Entry 8GB5 (X-ray diffraction, 3.35 A resolution); this record covers chains A and C of the 3 polymer chains in the assembly.

Chain A:
Protein: Spike protein S1
Source organism: Severe acute respiratory syndrome coronavirus 2
Notes: fragment: Receptor binding domain
Reference sequence: P0DTC2 (SPIKE_SARS2); residues 333-530 here = UniProt positions 333-530
Chain sequence (205 residues; each row starts with the number of its first residue):
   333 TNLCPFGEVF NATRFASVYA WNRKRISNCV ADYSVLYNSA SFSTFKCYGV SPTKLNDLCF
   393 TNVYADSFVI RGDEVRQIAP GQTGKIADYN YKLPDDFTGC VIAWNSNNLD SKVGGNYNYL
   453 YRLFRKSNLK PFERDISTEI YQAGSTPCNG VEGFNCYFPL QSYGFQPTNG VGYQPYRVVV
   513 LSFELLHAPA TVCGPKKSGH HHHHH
Not modelled in the structure: 528-537
Cystine bridges: Cys336-Cys361, Cys379-Cys432, Cys391-Cys525, Cys480-Cys488
Covalent attachments: N-acetylglucosamine (NAG) linked to Asn343
Differences from the reference sequence: expression tag (531-537)
Swiss-Prot annotation at these positions:
  - region: Arg403 to Asp405 (Integrin-binding motif), Asn448 to Phe456 (Immunodominant HLA epitope recognized by the CD8+)
  - glycosylation: Asn343 (N-linked (GlcNAc...) (complex) asparagine)
  - natural variant: Gly339 (G339D: In strain: Omicron/BA.1, Omicron/BA.2 and 4 more; G339H: In strain: Omicron/BA.2.75, Omicron/XBB.1.5 and 1 more), Arg346 (R346K: In strain: Mu/B.1.621; R346T: In strain: Omicron/BQ.1.1, Omicron/XBB.1.5 and 1 more), Leu368 (L368I: In strain: Omicron/XBB.1.5, Omicron/EG.5.1), Ser371 (S371F: In strain: Omicron/BA.2, Omicron/BA.2.12.1 and 6 more; S371L: In strain: Omicron/BA.1), Ser373 (S373P: In strain: Omicron/BA.1, Omicron/BA.2 and 7 more), Ser375 (S375F: In strain: Omicron/BA.1, Omicron/BA.2 and 7 more), Thr376 (T376A: In strain: Omicron/BA.2, Omicron/BA.2.12.1 and 5 more), Asp405 (D405N: In strain: Omicron/BA.2, Omicron/BA.2.12.1 and 6 more), Arg408 (R408S: In strain: Omicron/BA.2, Omicron/BA.2.12.1 and 6 more), Lys417 (K417N: In strain: Beta/B.1.351, Omicron/BA.1 and 8 more; K417T: In strain: Gamma/P.1), Asn440 (N440K: In strain: Omicron/BA.1, Omicron/BA.2 and 7 more), Lys444 (K444T: In strain: Omicron/BQ.1.1), 16 further natural variant entries in UniProt
  - mutagenesis: Asn343 (N343Q: Reduced viral infectivity), Leu452 (L452R: Increased resistance to neutralizing antibodies. Decreases HLA binding to NF9 epitope. Increased binding affinity to human ACE2), Tyr453 (Y453F: Decreased HLA binding to NF9 epitope. Increased binding affinity to human ACE2), Ala475 (A475V: Increased resistance to neutralizing antibodies), Val483 (V483A: Increased resistance to neutralizing antibodies), Glu484 (E484D: Increased replication in human TMEM106B overexpressing cells), Phe490 (F490L: Increased resistance to neutralizing antibodies and human covalescent sera neutralization), Gln493 (Q493N: Reduced host ACE2-binding affinity in vitro; Q493Y: Reduced host ACE2-binding affinity in vitro), Asn501 (N501T: Reduced host ACE2-binding affinity in vitro; N501Y: Increased binding affinity to human ACE2), His519 (H519P: Increased resistance to human covalescent sera neutralization)

Chain C:
Protein: 25F9 Light chain
Source organism: Macaca mulatta
Chain sequence (216 residues; row label = number of the first residue in the row; note: 4 numbers in that range are skipped by the numbering (no residue carries them; nothing is unmodelled there); a row labelled like 27A-27C holds insertion residues (27A, then the next letters in order)):
     1 QSVLTQPPS
    11 ASGAPGQRVT ISCTGSS
27A-27C SNI
    28 GAGHYVSWYQ QLPGTAPKLL IHENDKRPSG VSDRFSGSRS GASASLTITG LQSGDEADYY
    88 CSVWDRSL
   95A N
    96 TLFGGGTRVT VLGQPKAAPS VTLFPPSSEE LQANKATLVC LISDFYPGAV TVAWKADSSP
   156 VKAGVETTTP SKQS
   171 NNKYAASSYL SLTPEQWKSH RSYSCQVTHE G
   204 STVEKTVAPT ECS
Not modelled in the structure: 1, 216
Cystine bridges: Cys23-Cys88, Cys135-Cys195
Small-molecule neighbours: bicine (BCN): Arg103, Ser166, Lys167, Tyr174

Chain A / chain C interface:
Pairs across the interface (6; chain A residue first):
  Thr500(A) - Arg66(C)  hydrogen bond (backbone-side chain)
  Val503(A) - Gly30(C)
  Val503(A) - His31(C)
  Val503(A) - Tyr32(C)  hydrophobic
  Gly504(A) - Tyr32(C)  hydrogen bond (backbone-side chain)
  Gln506(A) - Ala29(C)
Also at the interface, not in a pair above, chain A (6 interface residues in all): Asn501, Gly502

Overview:
Chain A and chain C form an interface of 6 and 5 residues respectively, with 2 hydrogen bonds. Polar pairs
include Thr500(A)-Arg66(C) and Gly504(A)-Tyr32(C). Ligands of chain C: bicine. Covalently linked
N-acetylglucosamine: at Asn343(A). From UniProt: 10 mutagenesis sites on chain A.
Chain A is Spike protein S1 (Severe acute respiratory syndrome coronavirus 2) and chain C is 25F9 Light chain
(Macaca mulatta); the structure, Crystal structure of SARS-CoV-2 receptor binding domain in complex with
neutralizing antibody 25F9, was determined by X-ray diffraction together with 8GB6 from the same study.
